PDB entry 8CPY | electron microscopy, 3.90 A resolution | chains C and D of the 3 polymer chains in the assembly

# Chain C (and D)
Protein: Capsid protein
Organism: Cowpea chlorotic mottle virus
Notes: chain D of this document is another copy of the same molecule, construct and numbering; everything in this record applies to it too
Reference sequence: P03601 (CAPSD_CCMV); residue numbers follow UniProt; this construct covers 1-190
Chain sequence (190 residues; each row starts with the number of its first residue):
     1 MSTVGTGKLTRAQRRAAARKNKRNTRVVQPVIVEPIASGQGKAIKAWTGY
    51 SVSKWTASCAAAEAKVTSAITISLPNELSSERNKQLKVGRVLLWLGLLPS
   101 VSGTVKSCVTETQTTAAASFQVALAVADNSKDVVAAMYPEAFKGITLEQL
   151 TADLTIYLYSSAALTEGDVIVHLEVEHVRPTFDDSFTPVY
Unresolved in the structure: 1-42, 190 (chain D: 1-40, 189-190)
UniProt features mapped onto this chain:
  - modified residue: Ser2 (N-acetylserine)

# How chain C and chain D interact
Interface residues of chain C (facing chain D), 1 residues: Pro188
Interface residues of chain D (facing chain C), 1 residues: Leu124

# Overview
Chain C and chain D each contribute 1 residues to their interface.
Chain C and chain D are both Capsid protein (Cowpea chlorotic mottle virus); the structure, Extended cowpea
chlorotic mottle virus, was determined by electron microscopy, deposited together with 8C38.
